PDB entry 7UAP | electron microscopy, 2.80 A resolution | chains C and P of the 9 polymer chains in the assembly

# Chain C
Molecule: Spike glycoprotein
Organism: Severe acute respiratory syndrome coronavirus 2
UniProtKB: P0DTC2 (SPIKE_SARS2); residue numbers follow UniProt; this construct covers 1-676, 680-1213
Amino-acid sequence (1256 residues; row label = number of the first residue in the row; note: 3 numbers in that range are skipped by the numbering (no residue carries them; nothing is unmodelled there)):
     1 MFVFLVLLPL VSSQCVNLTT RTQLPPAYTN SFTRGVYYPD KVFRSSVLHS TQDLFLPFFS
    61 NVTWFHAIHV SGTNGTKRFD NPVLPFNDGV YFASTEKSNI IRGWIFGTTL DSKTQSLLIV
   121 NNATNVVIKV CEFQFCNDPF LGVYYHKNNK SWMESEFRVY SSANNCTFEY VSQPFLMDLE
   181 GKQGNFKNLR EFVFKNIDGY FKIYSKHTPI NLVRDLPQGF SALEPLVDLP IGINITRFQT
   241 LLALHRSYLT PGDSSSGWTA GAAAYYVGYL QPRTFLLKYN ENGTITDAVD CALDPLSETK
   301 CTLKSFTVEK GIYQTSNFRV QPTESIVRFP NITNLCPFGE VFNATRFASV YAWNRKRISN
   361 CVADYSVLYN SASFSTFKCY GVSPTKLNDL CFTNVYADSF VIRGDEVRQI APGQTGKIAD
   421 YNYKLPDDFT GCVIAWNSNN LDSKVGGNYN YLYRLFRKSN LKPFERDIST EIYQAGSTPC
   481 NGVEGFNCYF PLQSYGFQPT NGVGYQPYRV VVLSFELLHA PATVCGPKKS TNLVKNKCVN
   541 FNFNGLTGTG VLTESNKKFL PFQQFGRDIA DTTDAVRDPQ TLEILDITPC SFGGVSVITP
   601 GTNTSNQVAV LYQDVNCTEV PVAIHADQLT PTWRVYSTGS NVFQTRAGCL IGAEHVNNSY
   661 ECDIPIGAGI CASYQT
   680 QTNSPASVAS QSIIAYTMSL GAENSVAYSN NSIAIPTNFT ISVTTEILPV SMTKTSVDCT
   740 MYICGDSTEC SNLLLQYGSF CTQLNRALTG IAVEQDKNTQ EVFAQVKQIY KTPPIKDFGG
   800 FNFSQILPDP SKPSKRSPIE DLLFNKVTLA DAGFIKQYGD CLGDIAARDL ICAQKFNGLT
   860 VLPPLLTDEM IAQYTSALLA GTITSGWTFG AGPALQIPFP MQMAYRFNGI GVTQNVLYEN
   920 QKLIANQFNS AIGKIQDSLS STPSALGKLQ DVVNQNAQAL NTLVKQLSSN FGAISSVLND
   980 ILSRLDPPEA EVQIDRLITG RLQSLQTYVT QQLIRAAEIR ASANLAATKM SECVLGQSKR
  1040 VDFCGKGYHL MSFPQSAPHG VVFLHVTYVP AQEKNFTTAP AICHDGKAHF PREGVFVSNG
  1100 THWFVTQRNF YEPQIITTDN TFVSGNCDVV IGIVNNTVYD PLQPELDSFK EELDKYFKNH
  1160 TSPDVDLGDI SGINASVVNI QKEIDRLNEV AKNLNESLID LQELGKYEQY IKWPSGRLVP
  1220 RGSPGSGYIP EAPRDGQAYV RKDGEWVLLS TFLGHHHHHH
Disordered / not traced: 1-13, 71-76, 249-255, 680-688, 830-855, 1146-1259
Disulfides: Cys15-Cys136, Cys131-Cys166, Cys291-Cys301, Cys336-Cys361, Cys379-Cys432, Cys391-Cys525, Cys480-Cys488, Cys538-Cys590, Cys617-Cys649, Cys662-Cys671, Cys738-Cys760, Cys743-Cys749, Cys1032-Cys1043, Cys1082-Cys1126
Covalently attached groups: N-acetylglucosamine (NAG) linked to Asn61, Asn122, Asn149, Asn165, Asn234, Asn282, Asn331, Asn343, Asn616, Asn709, Asn717, Asn801, Asn1074, Asn1098, Asn1134
Sequence notes: conflict Pro817 (Phe in P0DTC2), Pro892 (Ala in P0DTC2), Pro899 (Ala in P0DTC2), Pro942 (Ala in P0DTC2), Pro986 (Lys in P0DTC2), Pro987 (Val in P0DTC2); expression tag (1214-1259)
Curated features (UniProtKB/Swiss-Prot):
  - region: Asn280 to Cys301 (Putative superantigen), Arg403 to Asp405 (Integrin-binding motif), Asn448 to Phe456 (Immunodominant HLA epitope recognized by the CD8+), Ser816 to Tyr837 (Fusion peptide 1), Lys835 to Phe855 (Fusion peptide 2), Asp1163 to Glu1202 (Heptad repeat 2)
  - site: Arg815, Ser816 (Cleavage)
  - glycosylation: Asn17 (N-linked (GlcNAc...) (complex) asparagine), Asn61 (N-linked (GlcNAc...) (hybrid) asparagine), Asn74 (N-linked (GlcNAc...) (complex) asparagine), Asn122 (N-linked (GlcNAc...) (hybrid) asparagine), Asn149 (N-linked (GlcNAc...) (complex) asparagine), Asn165 (N-linked (GlcNAc...) (complex) asparagine), Asn234 (N-linked (GlcNAc...) (high mannose) asparagine), Asn282 (N-linked (GlcNAc...) (complex) asparagine), Thr323 (O-linked (GalNAc) threonine), Ser325 (O-linked (HexNAc...) serine), Asn331 (N-linked (GlcNAc...) (complex) asparagine), Asn343 (N-linked (GlcNAc...) (complex) asparagine), Asn603 (N-linked (GlcNAc...) (hybrid) asparagine), Asn616 (N-linked (GlcNAc...) (complex) asparagine), Asn657 (N-linked (GlcNAc...) (complex) asparagine), Thr676 (O-linked (GlcNAc...) threonine), Asn709 (N-linked (GlcNAc...) (high mannose) asparagine), Asn717 (N-linked (GlcNAc...) (hybrid) asparagine), Asn801 (N-linked (GlcNAc...) (hybrid) asparagine), Asn1074 (N-linked (GlcNAc...) (hybrid) asparagine) and 5 more in UniProt
What the authors report for this chain:
  - post-translational modification sites: Asn122, Asn149

# Chain P
Molecule: C1520 Fab Light Chain
Organism: Homo sapiens
Notes: antibody fragment or engineered binder
Amino-acid sequence (217 residues; each row starts with the number of its first residue; note: 1 number in that range is skipped by the numbering (no residue carries it; nothing is unmodelled there); a row labelled like 54A-54D holds insertion residues (54A, then the next letters in order); X marks 1 residue of unknown identity (built as UNK)):
     1 QLVLTQSPS
    11 ASASLGASVN LTCTLSS
   27A G
    28 HNSYAIAWHQ QQPEKGPRYL MSLNSDG
54A-54D SHTK
    55 GDGIPDRFSG SSSGAERFLT ISSLQSEDEA DYYCQTWDTG IRVFGGGTRL TV
  106A L
   107 GQPKAAPSVT LFPPSSEELQ ANKATLVCLI SDFYPGAVTV AWKADSSPVK AGVETTTPSK
   167 QSNNKYAASS YLSLTPXQWK SHRSYSCQVT HEGSTVEKTV APTECS
Disordered / not traced: 108-212
Disulfides: Cys23-Cys88
Covalently attached groups: N-acetylglucosamine (NAG) linked to Asn20

# Chain C / chain P interface
Pairs across the interface (6; chain C residue first):
  Gly181(C) with Gln1(P)
  Lys182(C) with Gln1(P)
  Gln183(C) with Gln1(P); Leu2(P); Ser26(P), hydrogen bond; His28(P)
Interface residues without a listed pair, chain C (4 interface residues in all): Gly184
Interface residues without a listed pair, chain P (6 interface residues in all): Val3, Asp92

# In short
4 residues of chain C and 6 residues of chain P are in contact; the contacts include 1 hydrogen bond. The
hydrogen-bonded pair is Gln183(C)-Ser26(P). N-acetylglucosamine is covalently linked to Asn61(C), Asn122(C),
Asn149(C), Asn165(C), Asn234(C) and Asn282(C) and 9 more. Covalently linked N-acetylglucosamine: at Asn20(P).
From the paper: modification sites Asn122(C) and Asn149(C).
Chain C is Spike glycoprotein (Severe acute respiratory syndrome coronavirus 2) and chain P is C1520 Fab Light
Chain (Homo sapiens); the structure, Structure of the SARS-CoV-2 S 6P trimer in complex with the neutralizing
antibody Fab fragment, C1520, was determined by electron microscopy (same publication as 7UAQ and 7UAR).
